Entry 6AYB (X-ray diffraction, 1.87 A resolution); this record covers chain A.

Chain A:
Name: CYP51, sterol 14alpha-demethylase
Source organism: Naegleria fowleri
Sequence (466 residues; each row starts with the number of its first residue):
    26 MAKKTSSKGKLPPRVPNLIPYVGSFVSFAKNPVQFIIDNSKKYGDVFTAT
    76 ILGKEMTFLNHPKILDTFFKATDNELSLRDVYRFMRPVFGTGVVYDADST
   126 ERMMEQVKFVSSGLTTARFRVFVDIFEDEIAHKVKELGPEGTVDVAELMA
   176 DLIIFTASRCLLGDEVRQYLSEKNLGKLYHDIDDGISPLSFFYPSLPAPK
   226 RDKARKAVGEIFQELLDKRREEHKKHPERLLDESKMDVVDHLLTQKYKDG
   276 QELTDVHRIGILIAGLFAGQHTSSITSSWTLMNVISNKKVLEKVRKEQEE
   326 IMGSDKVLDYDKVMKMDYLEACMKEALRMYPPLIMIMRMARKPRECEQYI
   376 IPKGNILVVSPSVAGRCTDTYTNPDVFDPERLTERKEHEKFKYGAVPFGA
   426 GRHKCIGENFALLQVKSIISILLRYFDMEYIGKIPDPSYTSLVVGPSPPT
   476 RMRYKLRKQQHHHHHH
Not modelled in the structure: 26-34, 484-491
Modified positions: C371 (S-hydroxycysteine; CSO); C392 (S-hydroxycysteine; CSO)
Metal / ion sites: Ca2+ near L84 (its only coordinating residue here); heme Fe: C430 (together with KKK)
Ligand contacts:
  - heme (HEM): L103, Y107, Y120, M128, V132, V135, L139, G290, A293, G294, T297, S298, T301, M348, L352, P357, L358, I361, R363, P422, F423, G424, H428, K429, C430, I431, G432, F435, A436
  - KKK (1-acetyl-4-(4-{[(2R,4S)-2-(2,4-dichlorophenyl)-2-(1H-imidazol-1-ylmethyl)-1,3-dioxolan-4-yl]methoxy}phenyl)piperazine): F53, P57, Y107, F109, M110, F114, V119, Y120, P213, F216, F217, A289, G290, F292, A293, T297, L358, I359, M360, M362, L467
Reported in the primary citation:
  - binding site for KKK: P213

In short:
Ligands of chain A: heme and compound KKK. From the paper: a binding site for KKK at P213.
Chain A is CYP51, sterol 14alpha-demethylase (Naegleria fowleri); the structure, Naegleria fowleri
CYP51-ketoconazole complex, was determined by X-ray diffraction, deposited together with 6AY4, 6AY6 and 6AYC.
